7TI0 - chain A; structure by X-ray diffraction, 1.50 A resolution.

[Chain A]
Molecule: Beta-lactamase
From: Klebsiella pneumoniae
Notes: EC 3.5.2.6
Reference sequence: Q2PUH3 (Q2PUH3_KLEPN); residues 1-263 here correspond to UniProt positions 29-291 (UniProt number = residue number + 28)
Chain sequence (263 residues; each row starts with the number of its first residue):
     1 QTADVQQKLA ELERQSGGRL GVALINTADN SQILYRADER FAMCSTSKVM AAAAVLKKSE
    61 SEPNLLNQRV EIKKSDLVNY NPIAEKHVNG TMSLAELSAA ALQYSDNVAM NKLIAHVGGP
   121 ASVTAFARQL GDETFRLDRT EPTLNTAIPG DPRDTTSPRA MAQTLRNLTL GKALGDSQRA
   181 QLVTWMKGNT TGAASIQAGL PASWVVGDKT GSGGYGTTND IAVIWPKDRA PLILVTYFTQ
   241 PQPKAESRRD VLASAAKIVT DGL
Unresolved in the structure: 1, 262-263
Covalent attachments: compound ZXQ linked to S45
Residues lining bound ligands: ZXQ ({(3R,7S)-2-hydroxy-3-[2-(thiophen-2-yl)acetamido]-2,3,4,7-tetrahydro-1,2-oxaborepin-7-yl}acetic acid): C44, K48, N79, Y80, S105, N107, E141, P142, N145, T191, K209, T210, G211, S212, G213, G214

[Summary]
Compound ZXQ is covalently linked to S45.
Chain A is Beta-lactamase (Klebsiella pneumoniae); the structure, Structure of CTX-M-15 bound to RPX-7063 at
1.5A, was determined by X-ray diffraction, deposited together with 7TI1 and 7TI2.
